PDB entry 2Y0T | X-ray diffraction, 1.30 A resolution | chains A and B

[Chain A (and B)]
Protein: AF1503
Source organism: Archaeoglobus fulgidus
Notes: fragment: hamp domain, residues 278-331; chain B of this document is another copy of the same molecule, construct and numbering; everything in this record applies to it too
UniProtKB: O28769 (O28769_ARCFU); residue numbers follow UniProt; this construct covers 278-331
Amino-acid sequence (54 residues; row label = number of the first residue in the row):
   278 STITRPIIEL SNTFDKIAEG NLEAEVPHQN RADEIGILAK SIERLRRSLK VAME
Unresolved in the structure: 278, 331 (chain B: 278-279, 329-331)
Sequence notes: engineered mutation F291 (Ala in O28769)
What the authors report for this chain:
  - mutagenesis - A291F: decreased catalytic activity
  - mutagenesis - A291F: decreased signaling in response to serine
  - contacts within the chain: F291-I319
  - conformationally variable residues: F291

[How chain A and chain B interact]
Contacting residue pairs (36):
  T279(A) with I294(B); A295(B), hydrogen bond (side chain-backbone); G297(B); L299(B); L326(B)
  I284(A) with F291(B)
  I285(A) with A295(B)
  L287(A) with F291(B)
  S288(A) with F291(B); D292(B), hydrogen bond; A295(B)
  F291(A) with I284(B), hydrophobic; L287(B); S288(B); L315(B), hydrophobic
  D292(A) with S288(B), hydrogen bond; D292(B)
  A295(A) with S288(B)
  E311(A) with S318(B); L322(B); S325(B)
  I314(A) with S318(B); R321(B)
  L315(A) with F291(B), hydrophobic; L315(B), hydrophobic; S318(B), hydrogen bond (backbone-side chain); I319(B), hydrophobic; L322(B), hydrophobic
  S318(A) with E311(B), hydrogen bond; I314(B); L315(B), hydrogen bond (side chain-backbone)
  I319(A) with L315(B), hydrophobic
  R321(A) with E311(B), salt bridge; I314(B)
  L322(A) with E311(B); L315(B), hydrophobic
Interface residues without a listed pair, chain A (17 interface residues in all): I312, L326
Interface residues without a listed pair, chain B (20 interface residues in all): I285, I312

[Summary]
17 residues of chain A and 20 residues of chain B are in contact; the contacts include 6 hydrogen bonds and 1
salt bridge. Polar pairs include R321(A)-E311(B), T279(A)-A295(B) and S288(A)-D292(B). The paper reports that
A291F of chain A reduces catalytic activity; conformational variability at F291(A).
Chain A and chain B are both AF1503 (Archaeoglobus fulgidus); the structure, The mechanisms of HAMP-mediated
signaling in transmembrane receptors - the A291F mutant, was determined by X-ray diffraction together with
2Y20 and 2Y0Q from the same study.
